PDB entry 6ZY9 | electron microscopy, 3.30 A resolution | chains E and H of the 12 polymer chains in the assembly

[Chain E (and H)]
Protein: Uncharacterized protein
Organism: Escherichia coli 2.3916
Notes: chain H of this document is another copy of the same molecule, construct and numbering; everything in this record applies to it too
Reference sequence: I2X585 (I2X585_ECOLX); residue numbers follow UniProt; this construct covers 1-260
Amino-acid sequence (260 residues; each row starts with the number of its first residue):
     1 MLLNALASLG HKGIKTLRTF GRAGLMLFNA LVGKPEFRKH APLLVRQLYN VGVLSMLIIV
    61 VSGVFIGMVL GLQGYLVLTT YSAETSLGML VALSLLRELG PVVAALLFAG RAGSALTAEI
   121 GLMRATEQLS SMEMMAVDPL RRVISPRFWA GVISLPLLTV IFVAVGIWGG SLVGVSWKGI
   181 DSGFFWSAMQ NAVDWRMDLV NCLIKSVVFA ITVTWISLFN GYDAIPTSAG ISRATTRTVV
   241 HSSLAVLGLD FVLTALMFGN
Unresolved in the structure: 1, 258-260 (chain H: 260)
Reported in the primary citation:
  - mutagenesis - E98R: decreased growth in response to chlorpromazine

[Interface between chain E and chain H]
Residue-residue contacts - 53 pairs, chain E then chain H:
  Ile58(E) - Val240(H)  hydrophobic
  Ser62(E) - Leu247(H)
  Phe65(E) - Leu247(H)
  Phe65(E) - Gly248(H)
  Phe65(E) - Phe251(H)  hydrophobic
  Ile66(E) - Leu247(H)  hydrophobic
  Met68(E) - Phe251(H)  hydrophobic
  Val69(E) - Asp250(H)
  Val69(E) - Phe251(H)  hydrophobic
  Leu72(E) - Thr254(H)
  Gln73(E) - Arg97(H)  hydrogen bond
  Gln73(E) - Thr254(H)
  Gln73(E) - Phe258(H)
  Leu76(E) - Arg97(H)
  Leu76(E) - Phe258(H)
  Val77(E) - Leu93(H)  hydrophobic
  Arg97(E) - Gln73(H)
  Arg97(E) - Val77(H)
  Glu98(E) - Leu70(H)
  Gly110(E) - Thr236(H)  hydrogen bond (backbone-side chain)
  Gly110(E) - Val239(H)
  Gly110(E) - Val240(H)
  Arg111(E) - Val240(H)
  Ser114(E) - Thr236(H)  hydrogen bond
  Ala115(E) - Thr236(H)
  Ala118(E) - Ser232(H)
  Leu122(E) - Ala229(H)  hydrophobic
  Leu122(E) - Ser232(H)
  Trp177(E) - Phe251(H)  hydrophobic
  Ser228(E) - Leu122(H)
  Ser228(E) - Ser228(H)
  Ala229(E) - Leu122(H)  hydrophobic
  Ile231(E) - Ser232(H)
  Ser232(E) - Ala118(H)
  Ser232(E) - Ile231(H)
  Thr236(E) - Arg111(H)
  Thr236(E) - Ser114(H)
  Thr236(E) - Ala115(H)
  Val239(E) - Gly110(H)
  Val240(E) - Ile58(H)  hydrophobic
  Val240(E) - Arg111(H)
  Leu244(E) - Val61(H)  hydrophobic
  Leu247(E) - Ser62(H)
  Leu247(E) - Phe65(H)
  Gly248(E) - Phe65(H)
  Asp250(E) - Val69(H)
  Phe251(E) - Met68(H)  hydrophobic
  Phe251(E) - Leu72(H)  hydrophobic
  Thr254(E) - Val69(H)
  Thr254(E) - Leu72(H)
  Thr254(E) - Gln73(H)  hydrogen bond
  Met257(E) - Gln73(H)
  Met257(E) - Leu76(H)  hydrophobic
Also at the interface, not in a pair above, chain E (37 interface residues in all): Val61, Tyr81, Leu107, Thr235
Also at the interface, not in a pair above, chain H (40 interface residues in all): Leu57, Ile66, Ala83, Leu99, Leu106, Thr235, Ser243, Leu244

[Summary]
37 residues of chain E and 40 residues of chain H are in contact; the contacts include 4 hydrogen bonds. Among
the polar pairs are Gln73(E)-Arg97(H), Gly110(E)-Thr236(H) and Ser114(E)-Thr236(H). From the paper: E98R of
chain E reduces growth in response to chlorpromazine.
Both chains are Uncharacterized protein (Escherichia coli 2.3916). Entry 6ZY9 (Cryo-EM structure of MlaFEDB in
complex with AMP-PNP) was determined by electron microscopy, deposited together with 6ZY2, 6ZY3 and 6ZY4.
